Entry 7Y8G (X-ray diffraction, 2.14 A resolution); this record covers chains A and B.

[Chain A (and B)]
Molecule: Estrogen receptor
From: Homo sapiens
Notes: fragment: Ligand Binding Domain; chain B of this document is another copy of the same molecule, construct and numbering; everything in this record applies to it too
UniProt: P03372 (ESR1_HUMAN); numbering as in UniProt (aligned over 305-554)
Sequence (260 residues; each row starts with the number of its first residue):
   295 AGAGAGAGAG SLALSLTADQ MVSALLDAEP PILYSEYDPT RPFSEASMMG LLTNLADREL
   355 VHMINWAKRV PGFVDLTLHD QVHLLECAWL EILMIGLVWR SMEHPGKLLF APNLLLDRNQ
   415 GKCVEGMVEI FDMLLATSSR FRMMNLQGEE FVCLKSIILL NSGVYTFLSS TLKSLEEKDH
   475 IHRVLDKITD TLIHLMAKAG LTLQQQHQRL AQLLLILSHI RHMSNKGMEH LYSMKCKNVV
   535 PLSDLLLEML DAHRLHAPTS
Unresolved in the structure: 295-301, 460-469, 549-554 (chain B: 295-303, 334-335, 339, 462-463, 531-534, 549-554)
Differences from the reference sequence: linker (295-304); engineered mutation Ser537 (Tyr in P03372)
Residues lining bound ligands: IAT ([4-(1,2,4-triazol-1-yl)phenyl] (1S,2R,4S)-5,6-bis(4-hydroxyphenyl)-7-oxabicyclo[2.2.1]hept-5-ene-2-sulfonate): Glu339, Met343, Leu346, Thr347, Ala350, Glu353, Trp383, Leu384, Leu387, Met388, Leu391, Arg394, Phe404, Val418, Glu419, Met421, Ile424, Phe425, Leu428, Gly521, His524, Leu525, Ser527, Met528, Lys531, Leu540

[Interface between chain A and chain B]
Residue-residue contacts (57):
  Met427(A) - Thr460(B)
  Ala430(A) - Tyr459(B)
  Arg434(A) - Tyr459(B)  hydrogen bond
  Arg434(A) - His476(B)
  Ile451(A) - Leu509(B)  hydrophobic
  Asn455(A) - Leu509(B)
  Asn455(A) - Ser512(B)  hydrogen bond
  Asn455(A) - His513(B)  hydrogen bond (backbone-side chain)
  Ser456(A) - His513(B)
  Tyr459(A) - Arg434(B)  hydrogen bond
  Tyr459(A) - His513(B)
  His476(A) - Arg434(B)
  Asp480(A) - Gln502(B)
  Asp480(A) - Gln506(B)  hydrogen bond
  Thr483(A) - His501(B)
  Thr483(A) - Ala505(B)
  Asp484(A) - Gln498(B)  hydrogen bond
  Asp484(A) - His501(B)  salt bridge
  Asp484(A) - Gln502(B)  hydrogen bond
  Ile487(A) - His501(B)
  Leu497(A) - Leu497(B)  hydrophobic
  Gln498(A) - Asp484(B)  hydrogen bond
  His501(A) - Thr483(B)
  His501(A) - Asp484(B)  salt bridge
  His501(A) - Ile487(B)
  His501(A) - His501(B)
  His501(A) - Leu504(B)
  Gln502(A) - Asp480(B)
  Gln502(A) - Thr483(B)
  Gln502(A) - Asp484(B)  hydrogen bond
  Leu504(A) - His501(B)
  Ala505(A) - Thr483(B)
  Ala505(A) - Leu508(B)  hydrophobic
  Gln506(A) - Asp480(B)  hydrogen bond
  Leu508(A) - Ala505(B)  hydrophobic
  Leu508(A) - Leu508(B)  hydrophobic
  Leu509(A) - Ile451(B)  hydrophobic
  Leu509(A) - Asn455(B)
  Ile510(A) - Tyr459(B)
  Ser512(A) - Asn455(B)  hydrogen bond
  Ser512(A) - Ser512(B)
  Ser512(A) - Arg515(B)  hydrogen bond
  His513(A) - Asn455(B)  hydrogen bond (side chain-backbone)
  His513(A) - Ser456(B)
  His513(A) - Val458(B)
  His513(A) - Tyr459(B)
  His513(A) - Arg515(B)
  Arg515(A) - Ser512(B)
  Arg515(A) - His513(B)
  Arg515(A) - His516(B)
  His516(A) - Arg515(B)
  His516(A) - Asn519(B)  hydrogen bond
  Asn519(A) - His516(B)  hydrogen bond
  Asn519(A) - Asn519(B)
  Lys520(A) - Asn519(B)
  Lys520(A) - His547(B)  hydrogen bond
  Glu523(A) - Glu523(B)
Other interface residues (no listed pair), chain A (33 interface residues in all): Val458, Leu479, Leu511, His547
Other interface residues (no listed pair), chain B (35 interface residues in all): Met427, Ala430, Gly457, Leu479, Ile510, Leu511, Lys520

[Overview]
33 residues of chain A face 35 of chain B across their interface; the contacts include 16 hydrogen bonds and 2
salt bridges. Polar pairs include Asp484(A)-His501(B), Arg434(A)-Tyr459(B) and Asn455(A)-Ser512(B). Ligands of
chain A: compound IAT.
Chain A and chain B are both Estrogen receptor (Homo sapiens); the structure, Estrogen Receptor Alpha Ligand
Binding Domain Y537S Mutant in Complex with an Inhibitor 30a and GRIP ..., was determined by X-ray diffraction
(same publication as 7Y8F).
